8SN0 - chains F and I of the 12 polymer chains in the assembly; structure by electron microscopy, 3.20 A resolution.

Chain F:
Molecule: Histone H4
Source organism: Homo sapiens
Reference sequence: P62805 (H4_HUMAN); residues 0-102 here correspond to UniProt positions 1-103 (UniProt number = residue number + 1)
Chain sequence (107 residues; row label = number of the first residue in the row; numbers below 1 keep their minus sign (Gly-4 is residue -4)):
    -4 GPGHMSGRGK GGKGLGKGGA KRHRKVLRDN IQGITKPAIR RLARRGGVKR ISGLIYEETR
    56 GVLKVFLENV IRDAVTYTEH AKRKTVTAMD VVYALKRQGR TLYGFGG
Unresolved in the structure: -4 to 20
Sequence notes: expression tag (-4 to -1)

Chain I:
Molecule: 147-nt DNA strand
Source organism: Homo sapiens
Sequence (147 nucleotides; numbered -73 to 73; the number before each row is that of its first residue; numbers below 1 keep their minus sign (DA-73 is residue -73)):
   -73 ATCGAGAATC CCGGTGCCGA GGCCGCTCAA TTGGTCGTAG ACAGCTCTAG CACCGCTTAA
   -13 ACGCACGTAC GCGCTGTCCC CCGCGTTTTA ACCGCCAAGG GGATTACTCC CTAGTCTCCA
    47 GGCACGTGTC AGATATATAC ATCCGAT

How chain F and chain I interact:
Residue-residue contacts - 12 pairs, chain F then chain I:
  Arg35(F) with DC8(I), salt bridge to the phosphate
  Lys44(F) with DC8(I), phosphate contact
  Arg45(F) with DC7(I), sugar contact; DC8(I), phosphate contact
  Ile46(F) with DC7(I), sugar contact; DC8(I), hydrogen bond to the phosphate
  Ser47(F) with DC7(I), phosphate contact
  Gly48(F) with DC7(I), hydrogen bond to the phosphate
  Arg78(F) with DG28(I), phosphate contact
  Lys79(F) with DG27(I), phosphate contact; DG28(I), hydrogen bond to the phosphate
  Thr80(F) with DG28(I), hydrogen bond to the phosphate
Also at the interface, not in a pair above, chain F (11 interface residues in all): Arg39, Lys77
Also at the interface, not in a pair above, chain I (5 interface residues in all): DA29

In short:
11 residues of chain F face 5 of chain I across their interface; the contacts include 4 hydrogen bonds and 1
salt bridge. Polar contacts include Ile46(F)-DC8(I), Gly48(F)-DC7(I) and Lys79(F)-DG28(I).
Chain F is Histone H4 and chain I is a 147-nt DNA strand, both from Homo sapiens; the structure, Cryo-EM
structure of the human nucleosome core particle in complex with RNF168 and UbcH5c~Ub (UbcH5c chemically ...,
was determined by electron microscopy (same publication as 8SMW, 8SMX, 8SMY, 8SMZ, 8SN1, 8SN2 and 3 further
entries).
